Entry 7ETR (X-ray diffraction, 3.80 A resolution); this record covers chains A and C of the 4 polymer chains in the assembly.

== Chain A ==
Molecule: Transcriptional regulator CopG family
Source organism: Shewanella oneidensis MR-1
UniProt: Q8EGZ2 (Q8EGZ2_SHEON); residue numbers follow UniProt; this construct covers 1-102
Chain sequence (102 residues; row label = number of the first residue in the row):
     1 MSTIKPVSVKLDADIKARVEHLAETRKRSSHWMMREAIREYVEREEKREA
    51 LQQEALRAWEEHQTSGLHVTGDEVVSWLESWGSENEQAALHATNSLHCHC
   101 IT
Unresolved in the structure: 1-5, 94-102
Modified residues: Mse1 (selenomethionine); Mse33 (selenomethionine; parent Met); Mse34 (selenomethionine; parent Met)
Reported in the primary citation:
  - mutagenesis - V69A, W77A, W81A: unchanged growth with Toxin module of toxin-antitoxin system RelE/StbE family (chain C)
  - mutagenesis - E54A, E86A: decreased growth with Toxin module of toxin-antitoxin system RelE/StbE family (chain C)

== Chain C ==
Molecule: Toxin module of toxin-antitoxin system RelE/StbE family
Source organism: Shewanella oneidensis MR-1
UniProt: Q8EGZ3 (Q8EGZ3_SHEON); residue numbers follow UniProt; this construct covers 1-97
Chain sequence (97 residues; numbered 1 to 97; the number before each row is that of its first residue):
     1 MPQIVFTATALRDLERLREFLRSKNPPAAQRAASAIINTIRKLESYPDIG
    51 RPIDDNDFSFRELLIDFGDTGYLAMYQYDGGERLTVLCIRHQKEAGY
Unresolved in the structure: 1, 52-58, 79-81, 94-97
Modified residues: Mse1 (selenomethionine); Mse75 (selenomethionine; parent Met)
Reported in the primary citation:
  - mutagenesis - F6A, L14A, I36A: unchanged growth
  - mutagenesis - R18A, H91A: increased growth

== Chain A / chain C interface ==
Residue-residue contacts (40; chain A residue first):
  R48(A) - R51(C)
  L51(A) - Mse75(C)  hydrophobic
  L51(A) - H91(C)
  E54(A) - I89(C)
  E54(A) - H91(C)  salt bridge
  A55(A) - Mse75(C)
  A55(A) - I89(C)  hydrophobic
  A58(A) - T9(C)
  A58(A) - I89(C)  hydrophobic
  W59(A) - Q77(C)  hydrogen bond
  W59(A) - V86(C)  hydrophobic
  H62(A) - T7(C)
  H62(A) - V86(C)
  H68(A) - Q3(C)
  H68(A) - V5(C)
  H68(A) - F6(C)
  V69(A) - V5(C)
  V69(A) - F6(C)  hydrogen bond (backbone-backbone)
  T70(A) - I4(C)
  G71(A) - I4(C)  hydrogen bond (backbone-backbone)
  D72(A) - E44(C)
  V74(A) - F6(C)  hydrophobic
  V74(A) - I40(C)  hydrophobic
  V75(A) - I37(C)  hydrophobic
  V75(A) - I40(C)  hydrophobic
  W77(A) - L11(C)  hydrophobic
  W77(A) - L14(C)  hydrophobic
  W77(A) - E15(C)
  L78(A) - A33(C)
  L78(A) - I36(C)  hydrophobic
  L78(A) - I37(C)  hydrophobic
  E79(A) - I37(C)
  W81(A) - A29(C)
  W81(A) - Q30(C)
  W81(A) - A33(C)  hydrophobic
  G82(A) - R18(C)
  E86(A) - R18(C)  salt bridge
  A89(A) - L11(C)  hydrophobic
  H91(A) - L11(C)
  H91(A) - R12(C)
Also at the interface, not in a pair above, chain A (23 interface residues in all): L90
Also at the interface, not in a pair above, chain C (30 interface residues in all): L17, R22, R41, E62, Y78, C88
Interface features reported in the paper:
  - specific contacts: E54(A)-H91(C) (hydrogen bond), V69(A)-F6(C) (backbone contact), E86(A)-R18(C) (salt bridge)
  - interface residues, chain A: V69(A), V74(A), W77(A), W81(A)
  - interface residues, chain C: F6(C), L11(C), L14(C), I36(C), I37(C)

== Summary ==
The interface between chain A and chain C involves 23 residues on one side and 30 on the other; the contacts
include 3 hydrogen bonds and 2 salt bridges. Polar contacts include E54(A)-H91(C), E86(A)-R18(C) and
W59(A)-Q77(C). The authors report a hydrogen bond between E54(A) and H91(C); a backbone contact between V69(A)
and F6(C); a salt bridge between E86(A) and R18(C). From the paper: E54A and E86A of chain A reduce growth
with Toxin module of toxin-antitoxin system RelE/StbE family (chain C); interface residues V69(A), V74(A) and
F6(C) among others; 10 substitutions were tested in all.
Chain A is Transcriptional regulator CopG family and chain C is Toxin module of toxin-antitoxin system
RelE/StbE family, both from Shewanella oneidensis MR-1; the structure, Crystal structure of SO_1444-SO_1445
complex from Shewanella oneidensis, was determined by X-ray diffraction.
